PDB entry 4IUQ | X-ray diffraction, 2.81 A resolution | chain B

# Chain B
Name: Sawadee homeodomain homolog 1
Source organism: Arabidopsis thaliana
Notes: fragment: SHH1 SAWADEE domain
UniProtKB: Q9XI47 (Q9XI47_ARATH); residues 125-258 here = UniProt positions 125-258
Chain sequence (135 residues; row label = number of the first residue in the row):
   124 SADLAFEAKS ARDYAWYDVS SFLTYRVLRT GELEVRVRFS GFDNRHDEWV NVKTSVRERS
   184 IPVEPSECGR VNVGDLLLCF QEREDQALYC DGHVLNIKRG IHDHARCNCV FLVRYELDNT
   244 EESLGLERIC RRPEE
Disordered / not traced: 124, 165-168, 258
Sequence notes: expression tag (124)
UniProt features mapped onto this chain:
  - binding site (Zn(2+)): Cys-191, His-225, Cys-230, Cys-232
  - mutagenesis: Glu-130 (E130A: DNA methylation defects), Tyr-140 (Y140A: Loss of interaction with H3K9 and DNA methylation defects), Asp-141 (D141A: Strong DNA methylation defects), Phe-162 (F162A: Loss of interaction with H3K9 and strong DNA methylation defects, when associated with A-165), Phe-165 (F165A: Loss of interaction with H3K9 and strong DNA methylation defects, when associated with A-162), Cys-191 (C191A: Decreased stability of the protein), Tyr-212 (Y212A: DNA methylation defects), His-225 (H225A: Decreased stability of the protein. Decreased stability of the protein; when associated with A-232), Cys-232 (C232A: Decreased stability of the protein; when associated with A-225)
Metal / ion sites: Zn2+: Cys-191, His-225, Cys-230, Cys-232
Small-molecule neighbours: cymal-4 (CVM): Phe-129, Phe-145, Val-175, Lys-176, Val-179, Arg-180, Glu-181

# Overview
Chain B binds cymal-4. Cys-191, His-225, Cys-230 and Cys-232 form the Zn2+ site. UniProt lists 4 Zn2+-binding
residues and 9 mutagenesis sites.
Chain B is Sawadee homeodomain homolog 1 (Arabidopsis thaliana); the structure, crystal structure of SHH1
SAWADEE domain, was determined by X-ray diffraction, deposited together with 4IUP, 4IUR, 4IUT, 4IUU and 4IUV.
